Entry 1RLB (X-ray diffraction, 3.10 A resolution); this record covers chains A and B of the 6 polymer chains in the assembly.

Chain A (and B):
Name: Transthyretin
From: Homo sapiens
Notes: chain B of this document is another copy of the same molecule, construct and numbering; everything in this record applies to it too
Reference sequence: P02766 (TTHY_HUMAN); residue numbers follow UniProt; this construct covers 1-127
Sequence (127 residues; row label = number of the first residue in the row):
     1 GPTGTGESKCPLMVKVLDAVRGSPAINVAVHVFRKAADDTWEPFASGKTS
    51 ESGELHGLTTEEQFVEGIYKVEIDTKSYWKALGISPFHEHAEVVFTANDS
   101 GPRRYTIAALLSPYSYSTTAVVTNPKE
Unresolved in the structure: 1-4 (chain B: 1-7)
UniProt features mapped onto this chain:
  - binding site (L-thyroxine): Lys35
  - modified residue: Glu62 (4-carboxyglutamate)
  - natural variant: Asp38 (D38E: In AMYLD1; D38G: In AMYLD1), Glu62 (E62D: In AMYLD1; E62G: In AMYLD1), Phe64 (F64S: In AMYLD1), Gly67 (G67A: In AMYLD1; G67E: In AMYLD1; G67R: In AMYLD1; G67V: In AMYLD1), Ala91 (V91A: In AMYLD1; this construct carries the variant), Val93 (I93V: In AMYLD1; this construct carries the variant), Ser117 (A117S: In AMYLD1; this construct carries the variant)

Chain A / chain B interface:
Pairs across the interface - 43 pairs, chain A then chain B:
  Ile68(A) - Glu89(B)
  Phe87(A) - Phe95(B)  hydrophobic
  Phe87(A) - Tyr105(B)  hydrophobic
  Phe87(A) - Ile107(B)  hydrophobic
  Phe87(A) - Ala120(B)  hydrophobic
  Phe87(A) - Val122(B)  hydrophobic
  His88(A) - Val93(B)
  His88(A) - Val94(B)
  His88(A) - Thr118(B)
  Glu89(A) - Ile68(B)
  Glu89(A) - Val94(B)  hydrogen bond (backbone-backbone)
  Glu89(A) - Thr96(B)  hydrogen bond
  His90(A) - Val94(B)
  Glu92(A) - Glu92(B)
  Glu92(A) - Tyr116(B)
  Val93(A) - Phe87(B)  hydrophobic
  Val93(A) - His88(B)
  Val94(A) - Glu89(B)  hydrogen bond (backbone-backbone)
  Val94(A) - His90(B)
  Phe95(A) - Phe87(B)  hydrophobic
  Thr96(A) - Glu89(B)  hydrogen bond
  Tyr105(A) - Phe87(B)  hydrophobic
  Ile107(A) - Phe87(B)  hydrophobic
  Tyr114(A) - Thr118(B)
  Tyr114(A) - Thr119(B)  hydrogen bond (backbone-side chain)
  Tyr114(A) - Ala120(B)  hydrogen bond (backbone-backbone)
  Tyr114(A) - Val122(B)  hydrophobic
  Ser115(A) - Thr118(B)  hydrogen bond (side chain-backbone)
  Ser115(A) - Thr119(B)  hydrogen bond
  Tyr116(A) - Glu92(B)
  Tyr116(A) - Tyr116(B)  hydrogen bond
  Tyr116(A) - Ser117(B)
  Tyr116(A) - Thr118(B)  hydrogen bond (backbone-backbone)
  Ser117(A) - Tyr116(B)
  Ser117(A) - Ser117(B)  hydrogen bond
  Thr118(A) - Ser115(B)  hydrogen bond (backbone-side chain)
  Thr118(A) - Tyr116(B)  hydrogen bond (backbone-backbone)
  Thr119(A) - Tyr114(B)
  Thr119(A) - Ser115(B)  hydrogen bond
  Ala120(A) - Phe87(B)  hydrophobic
  Ala120(A) - Tyr114(B)  hydrogen bond (backbone-backbone)
  Val122(A) - Phe87(B)  hydrophobic
  Val122(A) - Tyr114(B)  hydrophobic
Other interface residues (no listed pair), chain A (21 interface residues in all): Lys76

Summary:
21 residues of chain A and 20 residues of chain B are in contact; the contacts include 15 hydrogen bonds.
Among the polar pairs are Glu89(A)-Thr96(B), Tyr114(A)-Thr119(B) and Ser115(A)-Thr118(B). UniProt lists
L-thyroxine-binding residue Lys35(A) on chain A.
Chain A and chain B are both Transthyretin (Homo sapiens); the structure, Retinol binding protein complexed
with transthyretin, was determined by X-ray diffraction.
